PDB entry 7WUG | electron microscopy, 3.30 A resolution | chains 5 and Y of the 5 polymer chains in the assembly

# Chain 5
Molecule: Vacuolar import and degradation protein 28
Organism: Saccharomyces cerevisiae YJM1133
UniProt: P40547 (VID28_YEAST); residues 1-921 here = UniProt positions 1-921
Chain sequence (921 residues; each row starts with the number of its first residue):
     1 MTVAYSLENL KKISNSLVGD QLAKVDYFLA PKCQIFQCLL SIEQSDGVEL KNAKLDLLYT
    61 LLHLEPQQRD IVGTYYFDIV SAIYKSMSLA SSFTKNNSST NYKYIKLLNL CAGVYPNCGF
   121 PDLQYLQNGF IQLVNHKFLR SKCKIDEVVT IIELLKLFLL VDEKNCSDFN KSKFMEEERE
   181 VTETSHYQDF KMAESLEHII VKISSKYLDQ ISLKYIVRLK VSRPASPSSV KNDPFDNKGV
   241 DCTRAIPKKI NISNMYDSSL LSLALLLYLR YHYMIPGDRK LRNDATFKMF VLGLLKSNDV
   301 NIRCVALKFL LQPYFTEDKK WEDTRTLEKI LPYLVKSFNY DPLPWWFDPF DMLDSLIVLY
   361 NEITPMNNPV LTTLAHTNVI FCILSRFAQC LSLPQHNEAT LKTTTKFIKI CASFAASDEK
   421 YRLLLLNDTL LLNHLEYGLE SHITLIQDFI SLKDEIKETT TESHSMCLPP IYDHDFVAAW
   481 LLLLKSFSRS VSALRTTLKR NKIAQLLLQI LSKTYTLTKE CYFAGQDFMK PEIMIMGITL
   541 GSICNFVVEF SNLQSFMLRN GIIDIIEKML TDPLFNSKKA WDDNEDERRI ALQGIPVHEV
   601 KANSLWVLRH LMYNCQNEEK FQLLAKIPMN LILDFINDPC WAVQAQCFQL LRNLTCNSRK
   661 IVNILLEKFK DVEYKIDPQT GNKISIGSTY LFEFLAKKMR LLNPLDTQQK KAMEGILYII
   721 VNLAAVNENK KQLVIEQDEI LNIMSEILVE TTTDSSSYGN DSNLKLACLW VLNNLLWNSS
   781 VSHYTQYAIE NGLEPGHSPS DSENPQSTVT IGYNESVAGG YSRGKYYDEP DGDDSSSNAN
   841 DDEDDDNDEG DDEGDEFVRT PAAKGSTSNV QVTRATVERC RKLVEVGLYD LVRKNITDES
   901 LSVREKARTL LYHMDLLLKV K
Unresolved in the structure: 1-3, 164-185, 220-233, 276-279, 458-465, 671-688, 789-853, 865-867, 920-921
Differences from the reference sequence: conflict Tyr-758 (Asn in P40547)
Swiss-Prot annotation at these positions:
  - modified residue: Ser-226 (Phosphoserine)

# Chain Y
Molecule: HLJ1_G0042170.mRNA.1.CDS.1
Organism: Saccharomyces cerevisiae
UniProt: A0A6A5Q188 (A0A6A5Q188_YEASX); residues 1-708 here = UniProt positions 1-708
Chain sequence (708 residues; row label = number of the first residue in the row):
     1 MATGRIQFAV STPCNTKGKP SGYRLFEFKN DRLALVPSER GCTKVDVNAN IQAFCYLRPN
    61 GRDTSISPDA THILDSCDYM VLAKSNGFIE IISNYQYKIK NGLRLAPSYI LRCTPEDFES
   121 NFFSDYMIAG LEYSQGLLYC CMCSGRIYVF VMNLPTDYIQ YKNMYNPMFP DCFFKVHHDN
   181 NTTHSSEEEK LFEGSTRYTG RSCSKHICYF LLPIEPSHLR SSPVVSSFCN MYQGLPIYRP
   241 SMYLHIERGI STFHINPLDR FCFMTVSPRS PLFIRKIILP LTYVTFLSTF ISLKNSIQGD
   301 TCGEILSWDN VAQQNGFGSL FSWISNKFTF DTDIINSTIW DDIVKYSGTG MLDSGIVWKQ
   361 RQGHAKDDIY ELFHTQDMLG SSRRNSSFST ASSEPRPLSR RRRESFQALT RDAFRERMDV
   421 PCSTKWELDS FIRGLRRNTF MVDFEIVEKI SHRNGNDGVN EDDNTTDESD ETMTSFLTDN
   481 YKKMDIVCID HFVTLSAFRP RYYDEPIIKI DSLSNKNGSE NGTNEEEWAE SQMKVDGQVI
   541 DDETAQFKQA LGNLCSFKKL FMLDDSLCFI LDTHGVLLIN RFEIKNTKNL LRNSKDTIRI
   601 IPHDFGLIND TIVIINDIDV GTDNVCALTF HLVVTSMAGE ITVLKGEFFK NCRLGRIKLC
   661 DSLKLNRKDR FVDKLALIDY DGLNAQKRRL DYDEKDLYTF IVKKVKRD
Unresolved in the structure: 1-2, 69-70, 118-123, 178-182, 217-231, 298-303, 329-334, 362-435, 451-481, 516-541, 682-708

# Chain 5 / chain Y interface
Residue-residue contacts (24):
  Gln-786(5) with Leu-659(Y)
  Tyr-787(5) with Leu-659(Y); Cys-660(Y); Ser-662(Y), hydrogen bond
  Ala-788(5) with Leu-659(Y), hydrogen bond (backbone-backbone)
  Glu-856(5) with Arg-24(Y), salt bridge; Leu-665(Y); Asn-666(Y); Arg-667(Y); Arg-670(Y), salt bridge
  Phe-857(5) with Phe-26(Y), hydrophobic; Ile-641(Y), hydrophobic; Lys-664(Y); Leu-665(Y), hydrophobic; Asn-666(Y)
  Val-858(5) with Leu-663(Y); Lys-664(Y), hydrogen bond (backbone-backbone); Asn-666(Y)
  Arg-859(5) with Arg-32(Y); Leu-33(Y); Asp-661(Y), salt bridge; Ser-662(Y)
  Thr-860(5) with Ser-662(Y), hydrogen bond
  Ala-863(5) with Ser-662(Y)
Also at the interface, not in a pair above, chain 5 (10 interface residues in all): Gly-854
Also at the interface, not in a pair above, chain Y (18 interface residues in all): Leu-35, Glu-640, Lys-658

# Overview
The interface between chain 5 and chain Y involves 10 residues on one side and 18 on the other, with 4
hydrogen bonds and 3 salt bridges. Polar pairs include Glu-856(5)/Arg-24(Y), Glu-856(5)/Arg-670(Y) and
Arg-859(5)/Asp-661(Y).
Here chain 5 is Vacuolar import and degradation protein 28 (Saccharomyces cerevisiae YJM1133) and chain Y is
HLJ1_G0042170.mRNA.1.CDS.1 (Saccharomyces cerevisiae). Entry 7WUG (GID subcomplex: Gid12 bound Substrate
Receptor Scaffolding module) was determined by electron microscopy.
